4PAL - chain A; structure by X-ray diffraction, 1.80 A resolution.

== Chain A ==
Name: Parvalbumin
Organism: Esox lucius
Reference sequence: P02619 (PRVB_ESOLU); the author numbering skips numbers that UniProt does not, so the offset changes along the chain: 1-4 = UniProt 1-4; 6-108 = UniProt 5-107
Amino-acid sequence (108 residues; numbered 0 to 108; 1 number in that range is skipped by the numbering (no residue carries it; nothing is unmodelled there); the number before each row is that of its first residue; numbering starts at 0):
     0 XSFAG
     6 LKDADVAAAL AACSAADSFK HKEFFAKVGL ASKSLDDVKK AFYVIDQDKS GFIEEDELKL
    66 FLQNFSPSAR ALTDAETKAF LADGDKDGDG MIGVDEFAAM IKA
Modified positions: ACE (acetyl group) at position 0
Bound ions: Ca2+: Asp-51, Asp-53, Ser-55, Phe-57, Glu-59, Glu-62; Mg2+ site 1 near Asp-53 (its only coordinating residue here); Mg2+ site 2: Asp-90, Asp-92, Asp-94, Met-96, Glu-101
UniProt features mapped onto this chain:
  - binding site (Ca(2+)): Asp-51, Asp-53, Ser-55, Phe-57, Glu-59, Glu-62, Asp-90, Asp-92, Asp-94, Met-96, Glu-101
  - modified residue: Ser-1 (N-acetylserine)

== In short ==
The Ca2+ site is built by Asp-51, Asp-53, Ser-55, Phe-57, Glu-59 and Glu-62. Asp-90, Asp-92, Asp-94, Met-96
and Glu-101 form the Mg2+ site 2. Curated annotation (UniProt) lists 11 Ca2+-binding residues.
Chain A is Parvalbumin (Esox lucius); the structure, Ionic interactions with parvalbumins. crystal structure
determination of pike 4.10 parvalbumin in four different ionic environments, was determined by X-ray
diffraction (same publication as 1PAL, 2PAL and 3PAL).
